7YEJ - chains A and C of the 3 polymer chains in the assembly; structure by X-ray diffraction, 2.55 A resolution.

== Chain A ==
Protein: Deoxyribodipyrimidine photo-lyase
From: Methanosarcina mazei
Notes: EC 4.1.99.3
UniProt: A0A0F8I5V2 (A0A0F8I5V2_METMZ); residues 3-462 here correspond to UniProt positions 1-460 (UniProt number = residue number - 2)
Amino-acid sequence (482 residues; each row starts with the number of its first residue; numbers below 1 keep their minus sign (Met-17 is residue -17)):
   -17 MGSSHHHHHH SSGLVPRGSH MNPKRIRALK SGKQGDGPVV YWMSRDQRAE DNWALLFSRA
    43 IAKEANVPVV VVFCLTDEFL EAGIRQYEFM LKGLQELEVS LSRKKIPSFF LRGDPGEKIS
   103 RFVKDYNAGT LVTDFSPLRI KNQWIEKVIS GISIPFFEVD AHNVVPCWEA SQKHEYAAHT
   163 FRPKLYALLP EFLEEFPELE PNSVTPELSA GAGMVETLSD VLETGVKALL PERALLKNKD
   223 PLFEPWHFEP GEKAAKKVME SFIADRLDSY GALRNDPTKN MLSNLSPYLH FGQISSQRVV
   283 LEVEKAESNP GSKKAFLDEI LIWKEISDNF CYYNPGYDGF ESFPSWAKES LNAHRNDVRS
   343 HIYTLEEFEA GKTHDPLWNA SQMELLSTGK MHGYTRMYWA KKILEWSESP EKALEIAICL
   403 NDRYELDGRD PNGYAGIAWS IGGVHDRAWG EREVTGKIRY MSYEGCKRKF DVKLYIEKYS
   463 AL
Disordered / not traced: -17 to -3, 189-197, 463-464
Differences from the reference sequence: initiating methionine (-17); expression tag (-16 to 2, 463-464); engineered mutation Thr377 (Met375 in A0A0F8I5V2)
Residues lining bound ligands: FAD (flavin-adenine dinucleotide): Tyr252, Leu264, Ser265, Asn266, Leu267, Ser268, Leu271, Phe298, Glu301, Ile302, Trp305, Lys306, Ser309, Lys372, Met373, Gly375, Arg378, Met379, Ala382, Asn403, Glu407, Asp409, Gly410, Asp412, Asn414, Gly415, Gly418, Ile419, Ser422
From the paper describing this entry:
  - catalytic residues: Arg256 (proposed by the authors, not directly observed)

== Chain C ==
Molecule: CPD photolesion containing DNA after repair
Sequence (13 nucleotides; numbered 2 to 14; the number before each row is that of its first residue):
     2 TCGGCTTCGC GCA

== Chain A / chain C interface ==
Residue-residue contacts - 24 pairs, chain A then chain C:
  Ala160(A) - DT7(C)  hydrogen bond to the phosphate
  His161(A) - DC6(C)  phosphate contact
  His161(A) - DT7(C)  hydrogen bond to the phosphate
  Arg164(A) - DT7(C)  salt bridge to the phosphate
  Arg256(A) - DT8(C)  base contact
  Asn257(A) - DT8(C)  base contact
  Glu301(A) - DT7(C)  hydrogen bond to the base
  Trp305(A) - DT7(C)  stacking on the base
  Tyr376(A) - DC9(C)  hydrogen bond to the phosphate
  Met379(A) - DT8(C)  base contact
  Trp421(A) - DT8(C)  base contact
  Arg429(A) - DC6(C)  base contact
  Trp431(A) - DT8(C)  phosphate contact
  Trp431(A) - DC9(C)  base contact
  Arg441(A) - DT8(C)  salt bridge to the phosphate
  Arg441(A) - DC9(C)  hydrogen bond to the sugar
  Tyr442(A) - DC9(C)  phosphate contact
  Tyr442(A) - DG10(C)  sugar contact
  Met443(A) - DC9(C)  phosphate contact
  Met443(A) - DG10(C)  phosphate contact
  Ser444(A) - DG10(C)  hydrogen bond to the phosphate
  Gly447(A) - DG10(C)  phosphate contact
  Lys451(A) - DC9(C)  salt bridge to the phosphate
  Lys451(A) - DG10(C)  salt bridge to the phosphate
Also at the interface, not in a pair above, chain A (22 interface residues in all): Ala159, Glu446, Cys448, Arg450
Also at the interface, not in a pair above, chain C (6 interface residues in all): DC11

== Overview ==
Chain A and chain C form an interface of 22 and 6 residues respectively; the contacts include 6 hydrogen
bonds, 4 salt bridges and 1 aromatic stacking contact. Polar pairs include Glu301(A)-DT7(C), Arg441(A)-DC9(C)
and Ala160(A)-DT7(C). Chain A binds flavin-adenine dinucleotide. From the paper: the catalytic residue
Arg256(A).
Chain A is Deoxyribodipyrimidine photo-lyase (Methanosarcina mazei) and chain C is CPD photolesion containing
DNA after repair; the structure, TR-SFX MmCPDII-DNA complex: 100 ns time-point collected in SACLA. Includes
100 ns, dark, and extrapolated structure ..., was determined by X-ray diffraction together with 7YC7, 7YCM,
7YCP, 7YCR, 7YD6, 7YD7 and 10 further entries from the same study.
